8A5W - chains E and F of the 8 polymer chains in the assembly; structure by X-ray diffraction, 2.78 A resolution.

# Chain E
Protein: Phosphoserine aminotransferase
Source organism: Homo sapiens
Notes: EC 2.6.1.52
UniProtKB: Q9Y617 (SERC_HUMAN); residues 1-370 here = UniProt positions 1-370
Sequence (393 residues; row label = number of the first residue in the row; numbers below 1 keep their minus sign (Met-22 is residue -22)):
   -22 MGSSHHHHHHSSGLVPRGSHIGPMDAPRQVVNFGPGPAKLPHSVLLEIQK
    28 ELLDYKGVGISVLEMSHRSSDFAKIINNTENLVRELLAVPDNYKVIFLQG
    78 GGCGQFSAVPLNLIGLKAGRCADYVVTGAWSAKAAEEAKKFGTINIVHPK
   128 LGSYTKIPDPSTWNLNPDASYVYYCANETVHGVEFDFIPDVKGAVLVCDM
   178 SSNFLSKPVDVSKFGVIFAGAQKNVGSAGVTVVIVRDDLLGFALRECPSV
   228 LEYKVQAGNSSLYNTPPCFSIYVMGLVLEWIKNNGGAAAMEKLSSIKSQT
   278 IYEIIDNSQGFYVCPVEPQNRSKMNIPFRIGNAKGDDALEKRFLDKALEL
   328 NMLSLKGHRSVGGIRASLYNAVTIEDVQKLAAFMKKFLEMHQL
Unresolved in the structure: -22 to 4
Sequence notes: initiating methionine (-22); expression tag (-21 to 0)
Modified residues: Lys200 ((2S)-2-amino-6-[[3-hydroxy-2-methyl-5-(phosphonooxymethyl)pyridin-4-yl]methylideneamino]hexanoic acid; LLP)
UniProt features mapped onto this chain:
  - binding site (O-phospho-L-serine): His44, Arg45, His335, Arg336, Arg342
  - binding site (pyridoxal 5'-phosphate): Gly79, Cys80, Trp107, Thr156, Asp176, Gln199, Asn241, Thr242
  - modified residue: Met1 (N-acetylmethionine), Lys51 (N6-acetyllysine), Lys127 (N6-acetyllysine), Lys200 (N6-(pyridoxal phosphate)lysine), Lys269 (N6-acetyllysine), Lys318 (N6-acetyllysine), Lys323 (N6-acetyllysine), Ser331 (Phosphoserine), Lys333 (N6-acetyllysine)
Ligand contacts:
  - E1U ((2S)-2-[(E)-[2-methyl-3-oxidanyl-5-(phosphonooxymethyl)pyridin-4-yl]methylideneamino]-3-phosphonooxy-propanoic acid): His44, Arg45, Asn241, Thr242
  - phosphoserine (SEP): Pro12, Gly13, Trp107, Thr156, Val157, Lys200, His335, Arg336, Arg342
Reported in the primary citation:
  - binding site for phosphoserine: His44, Arg45, Arg342
  - catalytic residues: Lys200

# Chain F
Protein: Phosphoserine aminotransferase
Source organism: Homo sapiens
Notes: EC 2.6.1.52
UniProtKB: Q9Y617 (SERC_HUMAN); numbering as in UniProt (aligned over 6-370)
Sequence (365 residues; numbered 6 to 370; the number before each row is that of its first residue):
     6 QVVNFGPGPAKLPHSVLLEIQKELLDYKGVGISVLEMSHRSSDFAKIINN
    56 TENLVRELLAVPDNYKVIFLQGGGCGQFSAVPLNLIGLKAGRCADYVVTG
   106 AWSAKAAEEAKKFGTINIVHPKLGSYTKIPDPSTWNLNPDASYVYYCANE
   156 TVHGVEFDFIPDVKGAVLVCDMSSNFLSKPVDVSKFGVIFAGAQKNVGSA
   206 GVTVVIVRDDLLGFALRECPSVLEYKVQAGNSSLYNTPPCFSIYVMGLVL
   256 EWIKNNGGAAAMEKLSSIKSQTIYEIIDNSQGFYVCPVEPQNRSKMNIPF
   306 RIGNAKGDDALEKRFLDKALELNMLSLKGHRSVGGIRASLYNAVTIEDVQ
   356 KLAAFMKKFLEMHQL
UniProt features mapped onto this chain:
  - binding site (O-phospho-L-serine): His44, Arg45, His335, Arg336, Arg342
  - binding site (pyridoxal 5'-phosphate): Gly79, Cys80, Trp107, Thr156, Asp176, Gln199, Asn241, Thr242
  - modified residue: Lys51 (N6-acetyllysine), Lys127 (N6-acetyllysine), Lys200 (N6-(pyridoxal phosphate)lysine), Lys269 (N6-acetyllysine), Lys318 (N6-acetyllysine), Lys323 (N6-acetyllysine), Ser331 (Phosphoserine), Lys333 (N6-acetyllysine)
Ligand contacts: E1U ((2S)-2-[(E)-[2-methyl-3-oxidanyl-5-(phosphonooxymethyl)pyridin-4-yl]methylideneamino]-3-phosphonooxy-propanoic acid): Pro12, Gly13, Gly78, Gly79, Cys80, Phe83, Trp107, Cys152, Asn154, Thr156, Val157, Asp176, Ser178, Ser179, Gln199, Lys200, His335, Arg336, Arg342
Reported in the primary citation:
  - binding site for phosphoserine: Trp107, His335, Arg336, Arg342
  - binding site for E1U: His335, Arg336, Arg342

# How chain E and chain F interact
Residue-residue contacts (100; chain E residue first):
  Val7(E) with Gly36(F); Ile37(F), hydrophobic
  Asn9(E) with Glu41(F)
  Gly13(E) with His44(F)
  Pro14(E) with Leu40(F); Glu41(F); Met42(F); Ser43(F); His44(F); Thr242(F)
  Ala15(E) with Glu41(F)
  Lys16(E) with Glu41(F)
  Leu17(E) with Glu41(F), hydrogen bond (backbone-side chain)
  His19(E) with Leu30(F)
  Leu22(E) with Leu29(F); Leu30(F); Ser38(F); Leu40(F), hydrophobic; Glu41(F)
  Leu23(E) with Leu30(F), hydrophobic
  Ile25(E) with Leu29(F), hydrophobic
  Gln26(E) with Gln26(F), hydrogen bond (side chain-backbone); Lys27(F); Leu29(F); Leu30(F)
  Lys27(E) with Gln26(F)
  Leu29(E) with Ile25(F), hydrophobic; Gln26(F)
  Leu30(E) with His19(F); Leu22(F); Leu23(F), hydrophobic; Gln26(F)
  Gly36(E) with Val7(F)
  Ile37(E) with Val7(F), hydrophobic; Leu330(F), hydrophobic
  Ser38(E) with Leu22(F)
  Leu40(E) with Leu17(F), hydrophobic; Leu22(F), hydrophobic; Ser204(F); Phe246(F), hydrophobic
  Glu41(E) with Asn9(F), hydrogen bond (backbone-side chain); Pro14(F); Ala15(F); Lys16(F); Leu17(F), hydrogen bond (side chain-backbone); Leu22(F)
  Met42(E) with Pro14(F)
  His44(E) with Gly13(F); Pro14(F)
  Arg45(E) with Arg336(F)
  Gln76(E) with Gln76(F); Gly77(F), hydrogen bond (side chain-backbone); Gly78(F); Gly206(F)
  Gly77(E) with Gln76(F), hydrogen bond (backbone-side chain); Val227(F); Asn241(F), hydrogen bond (backbone-side chain)
  Gly78(E) with Gln76(F)
  Cys80(E) with Val227(F), hydrophobic; Asn241(F)
  Gly81(E) with Val227(F)
  Ser84(E) with Pro225(F); Ser226(F)
  Lys110(E) with Tyr240(F)
  Glu114(E) with Pro225(F); Ser226(F), hydrogen bond
  Lys116(E) with Arg222(F)
  Lys117(E) with Arg222(F), hydrogen bond (side chain-backbone); Cys224(F); Glu229(F), salt bridge
  Phe118(E) with Glu223(F)
  Gln199(E) with Thr242(F), hydrogen bond
  Lys200(E) with Asn241(F); Thr242(F)
  Ser204(E) with Leu40(F)
  Ala205(E) with Thr242(F); Pro243(F)
  Gly206(E) with Gln76(F)
  Arg222(E) with Lys116(F), hydrogen bond (side chain-backbone); Lys117(F), hydrogen bond (side chain-backbone)
  Glu223(E) with Phe118(F); Glu223(F)
  Cys224(E) with Lys117(F), hydrogen bond (backbone-side chain)
  Pro225(E) with Ser84(F); Glu114(F)
  Ser226(E) with Ser84(F); Glu114(F), hydrogen bond; Lys117(F)
  Val227(E) with Cys80(F), hydrophobic
  Glu229(E) with Lys117(F), salt bridge
  Tyr240(E) with Lys110(F)
  Asn241(E) with Gly77(F), hydrogen bond (side chain-backbone); Cys80(F)
  Thr242(E) with Pro14(F); Gln199(F); Ala205(F)
  Pro243(E) with Ala205(F)
  Phe246(E) with Phe246(F), hydrophobic
  Leu330(E) with Ile37(F), hydrophobic
  Arg336(E) with Arg45(F)
Also at the interface, not in a pair above, chain E (57 interface residues in all): Ser43, Leu88, Pro244, Cys245
Also at the interface, not in a pair above, chain F (59 interface residues in all): Val35, Gly81, Leu88, Gly119, Pro244, Cys245, Val250

# Summary
57 residues of chain E face 59 of chain F across their interface, with 15 hydrogen bonds and 2 salt bridges.
Polar pairs include Lys117(E)-Glu229(F), Glu229(E)-Lys117(F) and Leu17(E)-Glu41(F). Compound E1U is bound
between chain E and chain F. From the paper: the catalytic residue Lys200(E); a binding site for phosphoserine
at His44(E), Arg45(E) and Trp107(F) among others.
Here chain E is Phosphoserine aminotransferase and chain F is Phosphoserine aminotransferase, both from Homo
sapiens. Entry 8A5W (Crystal structure of the human phosphoserine aminotransferase (PSAT) in complex with
O-phosphoserine) was determined by X-ray diffraction.
